PDB entry 5KC4 | X-ray diffraction, 3.40 A resolution | chain A

== Chain A ==
Protein: Riboflavin transporter RibU
From: Thermotoga maritima
UniProt: Q9X1G6 (RIBU_THEMA); residues 2-173 here = UniProt positions 2-173
Sequence (181 residues; numbered 0 to 180; the number before each row is that of its first residue; numbering starts at 0):
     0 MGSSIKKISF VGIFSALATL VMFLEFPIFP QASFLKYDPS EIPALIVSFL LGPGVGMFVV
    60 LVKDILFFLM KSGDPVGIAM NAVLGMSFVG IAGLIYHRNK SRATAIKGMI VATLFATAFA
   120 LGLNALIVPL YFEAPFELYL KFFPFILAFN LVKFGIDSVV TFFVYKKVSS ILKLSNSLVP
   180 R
Unresolved in the structure: 0-1, 168-180
Sequence notes: initiating methionine (0); expression tag (1, 174-180)
Small-molecule neighbours: riboflavin (RBF): Glu-24, Phe-33, Leu-34, Lys-35, Phe-66, Lys-70, Asp-73, Gly-76, Ile-77, Met-79, Asn-80, Leu-83, Ala-119, Asn-123, Val-127, Tyr-130, Phe-131, Ile-145, Phe-148, Asn-149, Lys-152, Phe-153

== Summary ==
Bound to chain A: riboflavin.
Chain A is Riboflavin transporter RibU (Thermotoga maritima); the structure, Structure of TmRibU, orthorhombic
crystal form, was determined by X-ray diffraction, deposited together with 5KC0.
